PDB entry 7UX8 | X-ray diffraction, 1.40 A resolution | chains A and B

== Chain A (and B) ==
Molecule: MfnG
Organism: Streptomyces drozdowiczii
Notes: chain B of this document is another copy of the same molecule, construct and numbering; everything in this record applies to it too
UniProt: A0A0D4WTP2 (A0A0D4WTP2_9ACTN); residues 2-375 here = UniProt positions 2-375
Amino-acid sequence (384 residues; numbered 0 to 383; the number before each row is that of its first residue; numbering starts at 0):
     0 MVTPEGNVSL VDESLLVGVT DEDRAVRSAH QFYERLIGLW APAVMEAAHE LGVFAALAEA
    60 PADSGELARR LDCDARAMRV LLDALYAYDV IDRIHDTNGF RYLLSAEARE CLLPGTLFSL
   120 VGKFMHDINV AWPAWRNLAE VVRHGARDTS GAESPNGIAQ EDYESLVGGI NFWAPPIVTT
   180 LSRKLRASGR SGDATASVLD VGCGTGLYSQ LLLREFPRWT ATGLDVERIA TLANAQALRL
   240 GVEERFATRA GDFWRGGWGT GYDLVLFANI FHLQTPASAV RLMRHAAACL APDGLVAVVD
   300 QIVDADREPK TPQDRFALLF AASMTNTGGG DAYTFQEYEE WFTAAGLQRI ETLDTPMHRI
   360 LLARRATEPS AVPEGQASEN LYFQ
Disordered / not traced: 0-5 (chain B: 0-5, 367-383)
Sequence notes: cloning artifact (0-1); expression tag (376-383)
Residues lining bound ligands:
  - S-adenosylhomocysteine (SAH): Tyr162, Val166, Ile169, Gly201, Cys202, Gly203, Tyr207, Asp224, Val225, Ile228, Gly250, Asp251, Phe252, Trp253, Ala267, Asn268, Ile269, Leu272
  - tyrosine (TYR), molecule 1: Tyr32, Ile36, Trp39
  - tyrosine (TYR), molecule 2: Lys122, His125, Asp126, Ile157, Tyr162, Leu165, Ile169, Trp172, Asn268, His271, Leu272, Phe319, Ser322, Met323
Reported in the primary citation:
  - binding site for tyrosine: Tyr32, Lys122, Ser322
  - catalytic residues: His271, Asp299 (proposed by the authors, not directly observed)
  - contacts within the chain: His271-Asp299 (hydrogen bond)

== Interface between chain A and chain B ==
Contacting residue pairs (227; chain A residue first):
  Asn6(A) - Arg314(B)  hydrogen bond (backbone-side chain)
  Val7(A) - Arg34(B)
  Val7(A) - Arg314(B)
  Ser8(A) - Pro311(B)
  Ser8(A) - Arg314(B)  hydrogen bond (backbone-side chain)
  Leu9(A) - Pro311(B)
  Leu9(A) - Arg314(B)
  Leu9(A) - Phe315(B)
  Leu9(A) - Leu318(B)  hydrophobic
  Leu9(A) - Met356(B)
  Val10(A) - Pro311(B)
  Val10(A) - Pro355(B)
  Val10(A) - Met356(B)  hydrophobic
  Asp11(A) - Pro311(B)
  Asp11(A) - Gln312(B)  hydrogen bond
  Asp11(A) - Pro355(B)  hydrogen bond (backbone-backbone)
  Leu14(A) - Gln312(B)
  Leu14(A) - Asp353(B)
  Leu14(A) - Thr354(B)
  Leu14(A) - Pro355(B)
  Leu15(A) - Pro175(B)  hydrophobic
  Leu15(A) - Pro355(B)  hydrophobic
  Glu21(A) - Phe117(B)
  Arg23(A) - Glu106(B)  salt bridge
  Ala24(A) - Glu106(B)
  Ala24(A) - Glu109(B)
  Ala24(A) - Cys110(B)  hydrogen bond (backbone-side chain)
  Val25(A) - Phe117(B)  hydrophobic
  Val25(A) - Phe171(B)
  Val25(A) - Pro174(B)  hydrophobic
  Val25(A) - Pro175(B)  hydrophobic
  Ser27(A) - Glu106(B)
  Ser27(A) - Cys110(B)
  Ala28(A) - Cys110(B)  hydrogen bond (backbone-side chain)
  Ala28(A) - Phe171(B)  hydrophobic
  His29(A) - Phe171(B)
  His29(A) - Trp172(B)
  His29(A) - Pro355(B)
  His29(A) - Met356(B)
  Gln30(A) - Asp88(B)  hydrogen bond
  Phe31(A) - Asp88(B)
  Phe31(A) - Val89(B)
  Phe31(A) - Cys110(B)  hydrophobic
  Phe31(A) - Leu111(B)  hydrophobic
  Phe31(A) - Leu119(B)  hydrophobic
  Tyr32(A) - Lys122(B)
  Tyr32(A) - Phe171(B)  hydrophobic
  Tyr32(A) - Trp172(B)
  Tyr32(A) - Phe315(B)
  Tyr32(A) - Met356(B)  hydrophobic
  Arg34(A) - Val7(B)
  Arg34(A) - Ala40(B)
  Arg34(A) - Pro41(B)
  Arg34(A) - Met44(B)
  Arg34(A) - Tyr87(B)  hydrogen bond (side chain-backbone)
  Leu35(A) - Pro41(B)
  Leu35(A) - Met44(B)  hydrophobic
  Leu35(A) - Glu45(B)
  Leu35(A) - Lys122(B)
  Leu35(A) - Phe123(B)  hydrophobic
  Ile36(A) - Phe315(B)  hydrophobic
  Gly37(A) - Gly37(B)
  Gly37(A) - Leu38(B)
  Leu38(A) - Gly37(B)
  Leu38(A) - Leu38(B)  hydrophobic
  Leu38(A) - Pro41(B)  hydrophobic
  Leu38(A) - Trp131(B)  hydrophobic
  Leu38(A) - Trp134(B)
  Trp39(A) - Trp134(B)
  Trp39(A) - Phe315(B)  hydrophobic
  Trp39(A) - Leu318(B)
  Trp39(A) - Ser322(B)
  Ala40(A) - Arg34(B)
  Pro41(A) - Arg34(B)
  Pro41(A) - Leu35(B)
  Pro41(A) - Leu38(B)  hydrophobic
  Ala42(A) - Trp134(B)  hydrophobic
  Ala42(A) - Leu137(B)
  Met44(A) - Arg34(B)
  Met44(A) - Leu35(B)  hydrophobic
  Glu45(A) - Leu35(B)
  Ala46(A) - Ala138(B)
  Glu49(A) - Arg135(B)  salt bridge
  Glu49(A) - Ala138(B)
  Glu49(A) - Arg142(B)
  Leu50(A) - Ala138(B)
  Leu50(A) - Val141(B)  hydrophobic
  Leu50(A) - Arg142(B)
  Asp71(A) - Arg142(B)
  Cys72(A) - Val141(B)
  Cys72(A) - Arg142(B)
  Asp73(A) - Val141(B)  hydrogen bond (backbone-backbone)
  Asp73(A) - Arg142(B)  hydrogen bond (backbone-backbone)
  Asp73(A) - Gly144(B)
  Asp73(A) - Arg146(B)  salt bridge
  Arg75(A) - Glu152(B)  salt bridge
  Arg75(A) - Gly329(B)  hydrogen bond (side chain-backbone)
  Arg75(A) - Asp330(B)  salt bridge
  Ala76(A) - Val141(B)  hydrophobic
  Arg78(A) - Arg306(B)
  Arg78(A) - Asp330(B)  salt bridge
  Val79(A) - Ala320(B)
  Val79(A) - Ala321(B)  hydrophobic
  Val79(A) - Thr324(B)
  Asp82(A) - Arg306(B)
  Asp82(A) - Leu317(B)
  Ala83(A) - Leu318(B)
  Tyr85(A) - Glu307(B)  hydrogen bond
  Tyr85(A) - Pro308(B)
  Ala86(A) - Arg314(B)  hydrogen bond (backbone-side chain)
  Ala86(A) - Leu318(B)  hydrophobic
  Tyr87(A) - Gln30(B)
  Tyr87(A) - Arg34(B)
  Tyr87(A) - Leu318(B)
  Asp88(A) - Gln30(B)  hydrogen bond
  Asp88(A) - Phe31(B)
  Asp88(A) - Arg314(B)  salt bridge
  Val89(A) - Phe31(B)  hydrophobic
  Arg92(A) - Asp305(B)  hydrogen bond (side chain-backbone)
  Arg92(A) - Arg306(B)  hydrogen bond (side chain-backbone)
  Arg92(A) - Glu307(B)  salt bridge
  His94(A) - Glu307(B)  salt bridge
  Glu106(A) - Arg23(B)
  Glu106(A) - Ala24(B)
  Glu106(A) - Ser27(B)
  Glu109(A) - Ala24(B)
  Cys110(A) - Ala24(B)  hydrogen bond (side chain-backbone)
  Cys110(A) - Ser27(B)
  Cys110(A) - Ala28(B)  hydrogen bond (side chain-backbone)
  Cys110(A) - Phe31(B)  hydrophobic
  Leu111(A) - Phe31(B)  hydrophobic
  Phe117(A) - Glu21(B)
  Phe117(A) - Val25(B)  hydrophobic
  Leu119(A) - Ala28(B)
  Leu119(A) - Phe31(B)  hydrophobic
  Lys122(A) - Tyr32(B)
  Lys122(A) - Leu35(B)
  Phe123(A) - Leu35(B)  hydrophobic
  Ile127(A) - Arg135(B)
  Trp131(A) - Leu38(B)  hydrophobic
  Trp131(A) - Trp131(B)
  Trp131(A) - Trp134(B)  hydrophobic
  Trp131(A) - Arg135(B)
  Pro132(A) - Arg135(B)
  Trp134(A) - Leu38(B)
  Trp134(A) - Trp39(B)
  Trp134(A) - Ala42(B)  hydrophobic
  Trp134(A) - Trp131(B)  hydrophobic
  Arg135(A) - Glu49(B)  salt bridge
  Arg135(A) - Ile127(B)
  Arg135(A) - Trp131(B)
  Arg135(A) - Pro132(B)
  Leu137(A) - Ala42(B)
  Leu137(A) - Ala46(B)  hydrophobic
  Ala138(A) - Ala46(B)
  Ala138(A) - Glu49(B)
  Ala138(A) - Leu50(B)
  Val141(A) - Leu50(B)  hydrophobic
  Val141(A) - Cys72(B)
  Val141(A) - Asp73(B)  hydrogen bond (backbone-backbone)
  Val141(A) - Ala76(B)  hydrophobic
  Arg142(A) - Glu49(B)
  Arg142(A) - Leu50(B)
  Arg142(A) - Asp71(B)
  Arg142(A) - Cys72(B)
  Arg142(A) - Asp73(B)  hydrogen bond (backbone-backbone)
  His143(A) - Asp73(B)
  Gly144(A) - Asp73(B)
  Glu152(A) - Arg75(B)  salt bridge
  Phe171(A) - Val25(B)
  Phe171(A) - Ala28(B)  hydrophobic
  Phe171(A) - His29(B)
  Phe171(A) - Tyr32(B)  hydrophobic
  Trp172(A) - His29(B)
  Trp172(A) - Tyr32(B)  hydrophobic
  Pro174(A) - Val25(B)  hydrophobic
  Pro175(A) - Leu15(B)  hydrophobic
  Pro175(A) - Val25(B)  hydrophobic
  Ala304(A) - Phe99(B)
  Asp305(A) - Arg92(B)  hydrogen bond (backbone-side chain)
  Asp305(A) - His94(B)  salt bridge
  Asp305(A) - Phe99(B)
  Arg306(A) - Arg78(B)
  Arg306(A) - Asp82(B)
  Arg306(A) - Arg92(B)  hydrogen bond (backbone-side chain)
  Glu307(A) - Tyr85(B)  hydrogen bond
  Glu307(A) - Arg92(B)  salt bridge
  Pro308(A) - Tyr85(B)
  Pro311(A) - Ser8(B)
  Pro311(A) - Leu9(B)
  Pro311(A) - Val10(B)
  Pro311(A) - Asp11(B)
  Gln312(A) - Asp11(B)  hydrogen bond
  Gln312(A) - Leu14(B)
  Arg314(A) - Asn6(B)  hydrogen bond (side chain-backbone)
  Arg314(A) - Val7(B)
  Arg314(A) - Ser8(B)  hydrogen bond (side chain-backbone)
  Arg314(A) - Leu9(B)
  Arg314(A) - Ala86(B)  hydrogen bond (side chain-backbone)
  Arg314(A) - Asp88(B)  salt bridge
  Phe315(A) - Leu9(B)
  Phe315(A) - Tyr32(B)  hydrophobic
  Phe315(A) - Ile36(B)  hydrophobic
  Phe315(A) - Trp39(B)  hydrophobic
  Leu318(A) - Leu9(B)  hydrophobic
  Leu318(A) - Trp39(B)
  Leu318(A) - Ala83(B)
  Leu318(A) - Tyr87(B)
  Phe319(A) - Trp39(B)
  Ala320(A) - Val79(B)
  Ala321(A) - Val79(B)
  Ser322(A) - Trp39(B)
  Thr324(A) - Val79(B)
  Gly329(A) - Arg75(B)  hydrogen bond (backbone-side chain)
  Asp330(A) - Arg75(B)  salt bridge
  Asp330(A) - Arg78(B)  salt bridge
  Asp353(A) - Leu14(B)
  Thr354(A) - Leu14(B)
  Pro355(A) - Val10(B)
  Pro355(A) - Asp11(B)  hydrogen bond (backbone-backbone)
  Pro355(A) - Leu14(B)
  Pro355(A) - Leu15(B)  hydrophobic
  Pro355(A) - His29(B)
  Met356(A) - Leu9(B)
  Met356(A) - Val10(B)  hydrophobic
  Met356(A) - His29(B)
  Met356(A) - Tyr32(B)  hydrophobic
Interface residues without a listed pair, chain A (99 interface residues in all): Val43, Met77, Leu80, Ala107, Val140, Leu317
Interface residues without a listed pair, chain B (103 interface residues in all): Val43, Met77, Leu80, Ala107, Asp126, Val140, His143, Ala145, Phe319, Gly328

== Overview ==
99 residues of chain A and 103 residues of chain B are in contact; the contacts include 29 hydrogen bonds and
16 salt bridges. Among the polar pairs are Arg23(A)-Glu106(B), Glu49(A)-Arg135(B) and Asp73(A)-Arg146(B). The
paper reports catalytic residues His271(A) and Asp299(A); a binding site for tyrosine at Tyr32(A), Lys122(A)
and Ser322(A).
Chain A and chain B are both MfnG (Streptomyces drozdowiczii); the structure, Crystal structure of MfnG, an L-
and D-tyrosine O-methyltransferase from the marformycin biosynthesis pathway of Streptomyces ..., was
determined by X-ray diffraction together with 7UX7 from the same study.
